PDB entry 2BR3 | X-ray diffraction, 2.79 A resolution | chains C and F of the 6 polymer chains in the assembly

Chain C (and F):
Protein: Cephalosporin hydroxylase cmci
From: Streptomyces clavuligerus
Notes: chain F of this document is another copy of the same molecule, construct and numbering; everything in this record applies to it too
UniProtKB: O85726 (O85726_STRCL); numbering as in UniProt (aligned over 1-236)
Amino-acid sequence (236 residues; row label = number of the first residue in the row):
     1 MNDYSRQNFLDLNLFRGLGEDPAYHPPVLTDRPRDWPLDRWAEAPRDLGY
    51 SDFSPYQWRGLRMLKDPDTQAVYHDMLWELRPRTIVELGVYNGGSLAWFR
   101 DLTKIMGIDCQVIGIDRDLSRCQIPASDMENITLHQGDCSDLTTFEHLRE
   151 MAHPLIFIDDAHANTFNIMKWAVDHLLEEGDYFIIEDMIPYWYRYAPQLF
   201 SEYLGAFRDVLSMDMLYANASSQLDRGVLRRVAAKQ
Disordered / not traced: 1-2, 235-236 (chain F: 1, 235-236)
Construct notes: engineered mutation Phe200 (Leu in O85726)
Ion coordination: Mg2+: Glu186, Asp187

How chain C and chain F interact:
Contacting residue pairs (112):
  Pro27(C) - Leu216(F)
  Leu29(C) - Leu216(F)  hydrophobic
  Arg32(C) - Met215(F)
  Pro33(C) - Met215(F)
  Arg34(C) - Glu79(F)  salt bridge
  Arg34(C) - Tyr182(F)
  Arg34(C) - Met213(F)
  Arg34(C) - Asp214(F)  salt bridge
  Arg34(C) - Met215(F)  hydrogen bond (backbone-backbone)
  Arg34(C) - Leu216(F)
  Arg34(C) - Tyr217(F)
  Arg34(C) - Arg230(F)
  Asp35(C) - Ser212(F)
  Asp35(C) - Met213(F)
  Asp35(C) - Arg230(F)  salt bridge
  Asp35(C) - Val232(F)
  Asp35(C) - Ala233(F)
  Asp35(C) - Ala234(F)
  Trp36(C) - Ser212(F)
  Trp36(C) - Met213(F)  hydrogen bond (backbone-backbone)
  Trp36(C) - Met215(F)  hydrophobic
  Pro37(C) - Ala234(F)  hydrophobic
  Leu38(C) - Leu204(F)
  Leu38(C) - Phe207(F)
  Leu38(C) - Leu211(F)
  Leu38(C) - Ser212(F)
  Leu38(C) - Met213(F)
  Asp39(C) - Gly205(F)
  Asp39(C) - Arg208(F)
  Trp41(C) - Ile189(F)  hydrophobic
  Trp41(C) - Tyr193(F)  hydrophobic
  Trp41(C) - Phe200(F)  hydrophobic
  Trp41(C) - Leu204(F)
  Trp41(C) - Met213(F)
  Trp41(C) - Arg226(F)  hydrogen bond (side chain-backbone)
  Ala42(C) - Tyr193(F)
  Ala44(C) - Met213(F)  hydrophobic
  Pro45(C) - Met215(F)
  Pro45(C) - Asn219(F)  hydrogen bond (backbone-side chain)
  Arg46(C) - Asn219(F)
  Arg46(C) - Arg226(F)
  Asp47(C) - Asn219(F)  hydrogen bond (backbone-side chain)
  Leu48(C) - Asn219(F)
  Leu48(C) - Ala220(F)  hydrophobic
  Gln57(C) - His74(F)
  Gln57(C) - Asp75(F)  hydrogen bond
  Gln57(C) - Trp78(F)
  Trp58(C) - His74(F)
  Trp58(C) - Leu102(F)  hydrophobic
  Arg59(C) - His74(F)  hydrogen bond (backbone-side chain)
  Arg59(C) - Trp78(F)
  Arg59(C) - Ile105(F)
  Gly60(C) - Trp78(F)
  Pro67(C) - Pro67(F)  hydrophobic
  Pro67(C) - Ala71(F)  hydrophobic
  Ala71(C) - Pro67(F)  hydrophobic
  His74(C) - Gln57(F)  hydrogen bond
  His74(C) - Trp58(F)
  His74(C) - Arg59(F)  hydrogen bond (side chain-backbone)
  Asp75(C) - Gln57(F)  hydrogen bond
  Trp78(C) - Gln57(F)
  Trp78(C) - Arg59(F)
  Trp78(C) - Gly60(F)
  Glu79(C) - Arg34(F)  salt bridge
  Asp101(C) - Ile105(F)
  Leu102(C) - Trp58(F)  hydrophobic
  Ile105(C) - Trp58(F)  hydrophobic
  Ile105(C) - Arg59(F)  hydrogen bond (backbone-side chain)
  Ile105(C) - Asp101(F)
  Ile105(C) - Ile105(F)  hydrophobic
  Tyr182(C) - Arg34(F)
  Ile189(C) - Trp41(F)  hydrophobic
  Tyr193(C) - Trp41(F)  hydrophobic
  Phe200(C) - Trp41(F)  hydrophobic
  Leu204(C) - Leu38(F)
  Leu204(C) - Trp41(F)
  Gly205(C) - Leu38(F)
  Arg208(C) - Asp39(F)
  Leu211(C) - Leu38(F)
  Ser212(C) - Asp35(F)  hydrogen bond
  Ser212(C) - Trp36(F)
  Ser212(C) - Leu38(F)
  Met213(C) - Arg34(F)
  Met213(C) - Asp35(F)
  Met213(C) - Trp36(F)  hydrogen bond (backbone-backbone)
  Met213(C) - Leu38(F)
  Met213(C) - Trp41(F)
  Met213(C) - Ala44(F)  hydrophobic
  Asp214(C) - Arg34(F)  salt bridge
  Met215(C) - Leu29(F)  hydrophobic
  Met215(C) - Pro33(F)
  Met215(C) - Arg34(F)  hydrogen bond (backbone-backbone)
  Met215(C) - Trp36(F)  hydrophobic
  Met215(C) - Pro45(F)
  Leu216(C) - Pro27(F)
  Leu216(C) - Leu29(F)  hydrophobic
  Leu216(C) - Arg34(F)
  Leu216(C) - Tyr50(F)
  Tyr217(C) - Arg34(F)
  Asn219(C) - Arg32(F)
  Asn219(C) - Pro45(F)  hydrogen bond (side chain-backbone)
  Asn219(C) - Arg46(F)  hydrogen bond (side chain-backbone)
  Asn219(C) - Asp47(F)  hydrogen bond (side chain-backbone)
  Asn219(C) - Leu48(F)
  Arg226(C) - Trp41(F)  hydrogen bond (backbone-side chain)
  Arg226(C) - Arg46(F)
  Arg230(C) - Arg34(F)
  Arg230(C) - Asp35(F)  salt bridge
  Val232(C) - Asp35(F)
  Ala233(C) - Asp35(F)
  Ala233(C) - Trp36(F)
  Ala233(C) - Pro37(F)
Interface residues without a listed pair, chain C (59 interface residues in all): Tyr24, Tyr50, Tyr56, Asp68, Met106, Phe207, Ala220, Leu229, Arg231, Ala234
Interface residues without a listed pair, chain F (59 interface residues in all): Tyr24, Ala42, Tyr56, Asp68, Met106, Asp225, Leu229

In short:
The chain C/chain F interface involves 59 residues from each chain, with 18 hydrogen bonds and 6 salt bridges.
Polar pairs include Arg34(C)-Glu79(F), Arg34(C)-Asp214(F) and Asp35(C)-Arg230(F). The Mg2+ site is built by
Glu186(C) and Asp187(C).
Both chains are Cephalosporin hydroxylase cmci (Streptomyces clavuligerus). Entry 2BR3 (cmcI-D160 Mg) was
determined by X-ray diffraction (same publication as 2BR4, 2BR5, 2BM8 and 2BM9).
